PDB entry 9EBI | electron microscopy, 3.60 A resolution | chains A and B of the 5 polymer chains in the assembly

[Chain A]
Protein: mini-Gs/i chimera
Source organism: Homo sapiens
Amino-acid sequence (257 residues; row label = number of the first residue in the row; note: 108 numbers in that range are skipped by the numbering (no residue carries them; nothing is unmodelled there); numbers below 1 keep their minus sign (Gly-10 is residue -10)):
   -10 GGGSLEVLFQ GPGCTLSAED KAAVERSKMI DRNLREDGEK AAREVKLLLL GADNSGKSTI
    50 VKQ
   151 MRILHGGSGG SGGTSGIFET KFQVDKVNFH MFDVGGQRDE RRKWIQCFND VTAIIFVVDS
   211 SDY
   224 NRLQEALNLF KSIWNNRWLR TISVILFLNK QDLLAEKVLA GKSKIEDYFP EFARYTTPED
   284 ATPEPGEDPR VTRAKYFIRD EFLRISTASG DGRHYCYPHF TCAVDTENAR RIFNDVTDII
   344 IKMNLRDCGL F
Not modelled in the structure: -10 to 5, 151-164

[Chain B]
Protein: Guanine nucleotide-binding protein G(I)/G(S)/G(T) subunit beta-1
Source organism: Homo sapiens
Reference sequence: P62873 (GBB1_HUMAN); numbering as in UniProt (aligned over 2-340)
Amino-acid sequence (349 residues; each row starts with the number of its first residue; numbers below 1 keep their minus sign (His-8 is residue -8)):
    -8 HHHHHHGSSG SELDQLRQEA EQLKNQIRDA RKACADATLS QITNNIDPVG RIQMRTRRTL
    52 RGHLAKIYAM HWGTDSRLLV SASQDGKLII WDSYTTNKVH AIPLRSSWVM TCAYAPSGNY
   112 VACGGLDNIC SIYNLKTREG NVRVSRELAG HTGYLSCCRF LDDNQIVTSS GDTTCALWDI
   172 ETGQQTTTFT GHTGDVMSLS LAPDTRLFVS GACDASAKLW DVREGMCRQT FTGHESDINA
   232 ICFFPNGNAF ATGSDDATCR LFDLRADQEL MTYSHDNIIC GITSVSFSKS GRLLLAGYDD
   292 FNCNVWDALK ADRAGVLAGH DNRVSCLGVT DDGMAVATGS WDSFLKIWN
Not modelled in the structure: -8 to 1
Sequence notes: expression tag (-8 to 1)
Curated features (UniProtKB/Swiss-Prot):
  - modified residue: Ser2 (N-acetylserine), His266 (Phosphohistidine)
  - natural variant: Leu30 (L30F: In MRD42; uncertain significance), Arg52 (R52G: In MRD42), Gly64 (G64V: In MRD42), Asp76 (D76E: In MRD42; D76G: In MRD42), Gly77 (G77S: In MRD42), Lys78 (K78R: In MRD42), Ile80 (I80N: In MRD42; I80T: In MRD42), His91 (H91R: In MRD42; uncertain significance), Ala92 (A92T: In MRD42), Pro94 (P94S: In MRD42), Leu95 (L95P: In MRD42), Arg96 (R96L: In MRD42), 5 further natural variant entries in UniProt

[Chain A / chain B interface]
Contacting residue pairs - 65 pairs, chain A then chain B:
  Ala12(A) with Asn88(B)
  Val13(A) with Asn88(B)
  Arg15(A) with Val90(B), hydrogen bond (side chain-backbone); His91(B), hydrogen bond
  Ser16(A) with Asn88(B); Lys89(B), hydrogen bond (side chain-backbone)
  Ile19(A) with Lys89(B); Val90(B); His91(B); Ala92(B), hydrophobic
  Leu23(A) with Gly53(B); Leu55(B); Lys78(B); Ile80(B), hydrophobic; Lys89(B); Ala92(B), hydrophobic
  Asp26(A) with Lys78(B), salt bridge
  Gly27(A) with Leu55(B)
  Lys35(A) with Trp99(B)
  Gly166(A) with Leu117(B)
  Ile167(A) with Trp99(B); Leu117(B)
  Phe182(A) with Trp99(B)
  Gly186(A) with Asn119(B), hydrogen bond (backbone-side chain); Thr143(B); Gly144(B)
  Gln187(A) with Leu117(B), hydrogen bond (side chain-backbone); Asn119(B), hydrogen bond; Gly144(B); Tyr145(B), hydrogen bond (side chain-backbone)
  Arg188(A) with Gly162(B); Asp163(B); Thr164(B); Thr184(B); Asp186(B), salt bridge
  Arg192(A) with Cys204(B), hydrogen bond (side chain-backbone); Asp228(B), salt bridge
  Lys193(A) with Tyr59(B); Tyr145(B); Met188(B); Cys204(B); Asp228(B), salt bridge; Asn230(B), hydrogen bond; Asp246(B), salt bridge
  Trp194(A) with Leu117(B), hydrophobic; Tyr145(B), hydrophobic
  Gln196(A) with Lys57(B); Tyr59(B); Arg314(B), hydrogen bond; Trp332(B)
  Cys197(A) with Lys57(B), hydrogen bond (backbone-side chain); Tyr59(B), hydrogen bond (backbone-side chain); Gln75(B); Trp99(B); Met101(B), hydrophobic
  Phe198(A) with Trp99(B), hydrophobic; Leu117(B), hydrophobic
  Asn199(A) with Lys57(B); Trp332(B)
  Asp200(A) with Lys57(B), salt bridge
  Arg240(A) with Cys271(B); Asp290(B), hydrogen bond (side chain-backbone)
  Trp241(A) with Asp290(B); Arg314(B); Trp332(B), hydrophobic
Also at the interface, not in a pair above, chain A (29 interface residues in all): Asp20, Val184, Glu190, Val201
Also at the interface, not in a pair above, chain B (37 interface residues in all): Ala56, Thr87, Ser97, Asp118

[Overview]
29 residues of chain A face 37 of chain B across their interface; the contacts include 13 hydrogen bonds and 6
salt bridges. Polar pairs include Asp26(A)-Lys78(B), Arg188(A)-Asp186(B) and Arg192(A)-Asp228(B).
Here chain A is mini-Gs/i chimera and chain B is Guanine nucleotide-binding protein G(I)/G(S)/G(T) subunit
beta-1, both from Homo sapiens. Entry 9EBI (Human adenosine A3 receptor Gi complex (mini-Gsi chimera) bound to
Piclidenoson (CF101, IB-MECA)) was determined by electron microscopy (same publication as 9EBH).
